PDB entry 6A8I | X-ray diffraction, 1.90 A resolution | chain A

# Chain A
Name: endo-alpha-(1->5)-L-arabinanase
From: Geobacillus thermodenitrificans
Notes: EC 3.2.1.99
UniProt: Q93HT9 (IABN_GEOTD); numbering as in UniProt (aligned over 1-313)
Amino-acid sequence (321 residues; row label = number of the first residue in the row):
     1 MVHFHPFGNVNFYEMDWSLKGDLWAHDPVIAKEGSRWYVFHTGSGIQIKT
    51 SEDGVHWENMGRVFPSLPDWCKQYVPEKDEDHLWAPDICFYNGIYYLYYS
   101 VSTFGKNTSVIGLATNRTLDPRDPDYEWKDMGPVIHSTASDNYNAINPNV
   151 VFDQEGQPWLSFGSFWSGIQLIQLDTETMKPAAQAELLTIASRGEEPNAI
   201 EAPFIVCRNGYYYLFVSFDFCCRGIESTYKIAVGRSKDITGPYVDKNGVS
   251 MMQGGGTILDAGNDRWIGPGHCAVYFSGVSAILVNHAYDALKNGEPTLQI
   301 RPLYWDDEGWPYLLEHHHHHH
Disordered / not traced: 1, 320-321
Sequence notes: engineered mutation Asn147 (Asp in Q93HT9); expression tag (314-321)
Cystine bridges: Cys221-Cys222
Ligand contacts: alpha-L-arabinofuranose (AHR): His26, Asp27, Thr42, Gly43, His82, Trp84, Ala85, Thr103, Phe104, Gly105, Lys106, Asn144, Ile146, Asn147, Ser164, Phe165, Trp166, Glu196, Asn198, Glu201, Cys221, Cys222, Tyr229, His271, Pro296
Swiss-Prot annotation at these positions:
  - active site: Asp27 (Proton acceptor), Glu201 (Proton donor)
  - binding site (substrate): Asp27, Gly105, Ser164 to Trp166
  - binding site (Ca(2+)): His271
  - site: His271 (Important for substrate recognition)
  - mutagenesis: Val2 to Trp17 (No activity is found after 5 minutes at 70 degrees Celsius)
Reported in the primary citation:
  - catalytic residues: Asp27, Glu201 (by similarity / conservation)
  - mutagenesis - D147N, E201A: abolished catalytic activity on debranched arabinan
  - binding site for alpha-L-arabinofuranose: His26, Asp27, Thr42, His82, Trp84, Phe104, Gly105, Asn144, Ile146, Asn147, Ser164, Phe165, Trp166, Glu196, Glu201, Cys221, Cys222
  - specificity-determining residues: Trp84, Trp166
  - conformationally variable residues (side-chain flip): Trp24

# In short
Ligands of chain A: alpha-L-arabinofuranose. Curated annotation (UniProt) lists active-site residues Asp27 and
Glu201, 5 substrate-binding residues and Ca2+-binding residue His271. From the paper: catalytic residues Asp27
and Glu201; D147N and E201A abolish catalytic activity on debranched arabinan.
Chain A is endo-alpha-(1->5)-L-arabinanase (Geobacillus thermodenitrificans); the structure, Crystal structure
of endo-arabinanase ABN-TS D147N mutant in complex with arabinohexaose, was determined by X-ray diffraction,
deposited together with 6A8H.
